Entry 7AQQ (electron microscopy, 3.06 A resolution); this record covers chains A and H of the 21 polymer chains in the assembly.

Chain A:
Molecule: NADH-ubiquinone oxidoreductase chain 3
Organism: Arabidopsis thaliana
Notes: EC 7.1.1.2
UniProtKB: P92533 (NU3M_ARATH); numbering as in UniProt (aligned over 1-119)
Chain sequence (119 residues; numbered 1 to 119; the number before each row is that of its first residue):
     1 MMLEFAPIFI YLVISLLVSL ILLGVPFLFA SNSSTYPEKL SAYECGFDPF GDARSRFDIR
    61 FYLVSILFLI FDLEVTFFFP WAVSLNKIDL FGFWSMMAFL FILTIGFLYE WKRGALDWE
Not modelled in the structure: 30-55, 119

Chain H:
Molecule: NADH-ubiquinone oxidoreductase chain 1
Organism: Arabidopsis thaliana
Notes: EC 7.1.1.2
UniProtKB: B5TM92 (B5TM92_ARATH); residues 1-325 here = UniProt positions 1-325
Chain sequence (325 residues; each row starts with the number of its first residue):
     1 MYIAVPAEIL GIILPLLLGV AFLVLAERKV MAFVQRRKGP DVVGSFGLLQ PLADGLKLIL
    61 KEPISPSSAN FFLFRMAPVA TFMLSLVAWA VVPFDYGMVL SDLNIGLLYL FAISSLGVYG
   121 IIIAGRSSNS KYAFLGALRS AAQMVSYEVS IGLILITVLI CVGSCNLSEI VMAQKQIWFG
   181 IPLFPVLVMF FISCLAETNR APFDLPEAEA ELVAGYNVEY SSMGFALFFL GEYANMILMS
   241 GLCTLFFLGG WLPILDLPIF KKIPGSIWFS IKVLFFLFLY IWVRAAFPRY RYDQLMGLGW
   301 KVFLPLSLAW VVSVSGLLVT FQWLP
Not modelled in the structure: 1, 207-219
Residues lining bound ligands:
  - phosphatidylethanolamine (PTY): Phe184, Pro185, Leu187, Val188, Met189, Phe191, Ile192, Leu195, Pro202, Phe203, Phe275, Phe276, Leu279, Val283, Phe287, Tyr290, Leu298, Val302, Phe303, Leu306, Trp310
  - Ubiquinone-9 (UQ9): Leu14, Pro15, Leu17, Leu18, Ala21, Val24, Pro51, Gly55, Leu58, Phe225, Ala226, Phe229, Leu230
Reported in the primary citation:
  - binding site for Ubiquinone-9: Phe225

How chain A and chain H interact:
Residue-residue contacts (68; chain A residue first):
  Met1(A) with Asn104(H)
  Glu4(A) with Ser101(H), hydrogen bond (backbone-side chain); Asp102(H); Leu103(H)
  Phe5(A) with Leu103(H), hydrophobic
  Ile8(A) with Ser101(H); Leu103(H), hydrophobic
  Ile10(A) with Ile9(H), hydrophobic
  Tyr11(A) with Ile9(H), hydrophobic; Ile12(H), hydrophobic; Ile13(H); Leu86(H), hydrogen bond (side chain-backbone); Val87(H), hydrophobic; Leu100(H), hydrophobic
  Leu12(A) with Val87(H), hydrophobic
  Ile14(A) with Pro6(H), hydrophobic; Ile9(H), hydrophobic
  Leu16(A) with Met83(H), hydrophobic
  Ser19(A) with Val79(H)
  Leu22(A) with Met223(H); Leu227(H), hydrophobic
  Leu23(A) with Val79(H), hydrophobic
  Val25(A) with Ile59(H), hydrophobic
  Pro26(A) with Ser222(H); Met223(H), hydrophobic
  Phe29(A) with Ile59(H); Glu62(H)
  Phe61(A) with Leu138(H), hydrophobic; Arg139(H)
  Val64(A) with Trp300(H)
  Leu67(A) with Trp300(H), hydrophobic
  Phe68(A) with Val145(H), hydrophobic; Val149(H), hydrophobic
  Phe71(A) with Val149(H), hydrophobic; Leu304(H), hydrophobic
  Asp72(A) with Phe111(H)
  Glu74(A) with Leu153(H); Leu308(H)
  Val75(A) with Phe111(H), hydrophobic; Leu153(H), hydrophobic
  Phe78(A) with Leu153(H), hydrophobic; Ile156(H), hydrophobic; Leu308(H), hydrophobic; Val311(H), hydrophobic
  Phe79(A) with Ile156(H), hydrophobic; Leu159(H), hydrophobic; Cys165(H), hydrophobic
  Trp81(A) with Ser315(H)
  Ala82(A) with Leu159(H), hydrophobic; Ile160(H), hydrophobic
  Val83(A) with Leu159(H), hydrophobic; Gly163(H)
  Leu85(A) with Leu324(H)
  Asn86(A) with Pro325(H)
  Asp89(A) with Val319(H)
  Phe93(A) with Ser315(H); Gly316(H)
  Met97(A) with Val312(H), hydrophobic
  Leu100(A) with Leu308(H), hydrophobic
  Thr104(A) with Leu308(H)
  Phe107(A) with Trp300(H); Leu304(H), hydrophobic
  Trp111(A) with Lys301(H)
  Leu116(A) with Trp300(H); Lys301(H)
  Asp117(A) with Lys301(H), salt bridge
  Trp118(A) with Asp293(H); Met296(H)
Also at the interface, not in a pair above, chain A (44 interface residues in all): Ala6, Pro7, Ser15, Leu90
Also at the interface, not in a pair above, chain H (62 interface residues in all): Tyr2, Val5, Leu10, Lys61, Pro63, Arg75, Phe82, Trp89, Ala90, Val91, Ile105, Leu107, Leu108, Tyr109, Ala142, Gly152, Tyr292, Gly297, Pro305, Gln322

Summary:
The interface between chain A and chain H involves 44 residues on one side and 62 on the other, with 2
hydrogen bonds and 1 salt bridge. Polar contacts include Asp117(A)-Lys301(H), Glu4(A)-Ser101(H) and
Tyr11(A)-Leu86(H). Bound to chain H: Ubiquinone-9 and phosphatidylethanolamine. From the paper: a binding site
for Ubiquinone-9 at Phe225(H).
Chain A is NADH-ubiquinone oxidoreductase chain 3 and chain H is NADH-ubiquinone oxidoreductase chain 1, both
from Arabidopsis thaliana; the structure, Cryo-EM structure of Arabidopsis thaliana Complex-I (membrane core),
was determined by electron microscopy (same publication as 7AQR, 7AQW, 7AR7, 7AR8, 7AR9, 7ARB, 7ARC and 7ARD).
